PDB entry 5EJX | X-ray diffraction, 1.50 A resolution | chain A

[Chain A]
Name: Cytochrome c peroxidase, mitochondrial
Source organism: Saccharomyces cerevisiae (strain ATCC 204508 / S288c)
Notes: EC 1.11.1.5
Reference sequence: P00431 (CCPR_YEAST); residues 1-294 here correspond to UniProt positions 68-361 (UniProt number = residue number + 67)
Chain sequence (294 residues; numbered 1 to 294; the number before each row is that of its first residue):
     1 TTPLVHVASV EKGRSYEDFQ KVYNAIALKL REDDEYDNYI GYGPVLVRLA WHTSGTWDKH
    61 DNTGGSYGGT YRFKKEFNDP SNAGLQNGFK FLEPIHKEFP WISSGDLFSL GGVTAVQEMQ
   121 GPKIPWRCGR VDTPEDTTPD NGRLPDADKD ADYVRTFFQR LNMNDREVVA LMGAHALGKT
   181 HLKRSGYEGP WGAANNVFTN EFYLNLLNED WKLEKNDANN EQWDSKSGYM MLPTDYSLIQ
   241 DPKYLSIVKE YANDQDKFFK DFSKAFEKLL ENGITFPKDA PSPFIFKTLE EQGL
Disordered / not traced: 1-3
Construct notes: engineered mutation R184 (Asn251 in P00431)
Metal / ion sites: heme Fe near H175 (its only coordinating residue here)
Residues lining bound ligands: heme (HEM): D37, P44, V45, V47, R48, W51, P145, D146, A147, V154, F158, L171, M172, A174, H175, L177, G178, K179, T180, H181, R184, S185, Y187, W191, L232, T234, F262, F266
Curated features (UniProtKB/Swiss-Prot):
  - active site: H52 (Proton acceptor), W191 (Tryptophan radical intermediate)
  - binding site (heme b): H175
  - site: R48 (Transition state stabilizer)
  - modified residue: Y153 (Phosphotyrosine)
Reported in the primary citation:
  - catalytic residues: H52
  - binding site for heme: R48, W51, H52
  - catalytic residues: W191 (citing earlier work)

[Summary]
Bound to chain A: heme. Curated annotation (UniProt) lists active-site residues H52 and W191 and heme
b-binding residue H175. From the paper: catalytic residues H52 and W191; a binding site for heme at R48, W51
and H52.
Chain A is Cytochrome c peroxidase, mitochondrial (Saccharomyces cerevisiae (strain ATCC 204508 / S288c)); the
structure, X-ray Free Electron Laser Structure of Cytochrome C Peroxidase, was determined by X-ray diffraction
(same publication as 5EJT).
